5N8P - chains A and C of the 6 polymer chains in the assembly; structure by X-ray diffraction, 2.70 A resolution.

# Chain A (and C)
Protein: S-layer protein
Organism: Caulobacter crescentus CB15
Notes: chain C of this document is another copy of the same molecule, construct and numbering; everything in this record applies to it too
UniProt: P35828 (SLAP_CAUCR); numbering as in UniProt (aligned over 1-1026)
Chain sequence (1026 residues; row label = number of the first residue in the row):
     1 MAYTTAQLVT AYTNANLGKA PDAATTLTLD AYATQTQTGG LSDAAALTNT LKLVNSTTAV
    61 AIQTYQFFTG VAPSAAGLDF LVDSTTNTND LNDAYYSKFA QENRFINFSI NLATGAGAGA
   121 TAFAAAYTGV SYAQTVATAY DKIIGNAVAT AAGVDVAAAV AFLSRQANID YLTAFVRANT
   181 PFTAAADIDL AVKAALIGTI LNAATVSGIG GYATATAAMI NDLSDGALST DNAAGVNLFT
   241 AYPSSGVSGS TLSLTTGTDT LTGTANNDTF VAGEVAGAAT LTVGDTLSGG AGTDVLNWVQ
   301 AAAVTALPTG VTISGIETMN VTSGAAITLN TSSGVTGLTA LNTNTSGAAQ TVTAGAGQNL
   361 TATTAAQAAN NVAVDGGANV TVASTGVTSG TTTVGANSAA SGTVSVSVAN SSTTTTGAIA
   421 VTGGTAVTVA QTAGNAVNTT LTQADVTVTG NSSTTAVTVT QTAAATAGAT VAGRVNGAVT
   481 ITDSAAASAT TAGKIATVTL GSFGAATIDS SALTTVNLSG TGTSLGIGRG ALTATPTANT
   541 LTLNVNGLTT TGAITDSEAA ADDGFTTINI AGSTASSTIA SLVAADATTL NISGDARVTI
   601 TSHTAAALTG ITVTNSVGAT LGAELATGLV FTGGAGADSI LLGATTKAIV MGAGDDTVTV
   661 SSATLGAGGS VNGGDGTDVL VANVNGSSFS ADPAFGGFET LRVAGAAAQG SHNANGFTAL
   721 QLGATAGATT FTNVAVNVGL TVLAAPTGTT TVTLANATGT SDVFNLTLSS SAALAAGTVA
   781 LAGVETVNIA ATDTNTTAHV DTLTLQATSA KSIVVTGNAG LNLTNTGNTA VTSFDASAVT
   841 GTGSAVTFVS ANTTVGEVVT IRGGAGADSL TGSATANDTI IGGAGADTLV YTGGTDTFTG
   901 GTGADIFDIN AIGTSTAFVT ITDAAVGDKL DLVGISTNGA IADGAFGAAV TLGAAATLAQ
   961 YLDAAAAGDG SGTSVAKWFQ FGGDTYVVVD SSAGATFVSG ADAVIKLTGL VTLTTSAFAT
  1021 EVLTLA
Not modelled in the structure: 1-248
Bound ions: Ca2+ site 1: T255, G257, D259, T280, T282, D285; Ca2+ site 2: N266, D268, G289, D294; Ca2+ site 3: G290, A291, D294, G315, E317; Ca2+ site 4: R529, E558; Ca2+ site 5: L532, D562; Ca2+ site 6: A559, D562, D586; Ca2+ site 7: G634, G636, D638, M651, A653, D656; Ca2+ site 8: G652, G654, D656, G673, D675, D678; Ca2+ site 9: G674, G676, D678, G697, E699; Ca2+ site 10: S690, D692, F695; Ca2+ site 11: A757, G759, D762, G783, E785; Ca2+ site 12: S771, D793, N795, T797; 7 more Ca2+ sites not listed
Reported in the primary citation:
  - self-association interface (contacts with another copy of this molecule): V271 to V275, A667 to G668, S688 to P693, N713 to N715, N756 to T758

# Interface between chain A and chain C
Contacting residue pairs (9):
  V271(A) with T258(C); T260(C)
  G273(A) with T258(C)
  E274(A) with G257(C); T258(C), hydrogen bond (backbone-side chain); V283(C)
  V275(A) with T256(C)
  V299(A) with G284(C)
  G324(A) with T309(C)
Interface residues without a listed pair, chain A (9 interface residues in all): Q300, A301, S323

# Summary
9 residues of chain A and 7 residues of chain C are in contact, with 1 hydrogen bond. The hydrogen-bonded pair
is E274(A)-T258(C). The Ca2+ site 1 is built by T255(A), G257(A), D259(A), T280(A), T282(A) and D285(A). From
the paper: a self-association interface involving V271(A), A667(A) and S688(A) among others.
Chain A and chain C are both S-layer protein (Caulobacter crescentus CB15); the structure, S-layer protein
RsaA from C. crescentus, was determined by X-ray diffraction together with 5N97 from the same study.
